6QHP - chains A and B; structure by X-ray diffraction, 1.80 A resolution.

Chain A:
Name: Fluoroacetate dehalogenase
Organism: Rhodopseudomonas palustris (strain ATCC BAA-98 / CGA009)
Notes: EC 3.8.1.3
UniProt: Q6NAM1 (DEHA_RHOPA); residue numbers follow UniProt; this construct covers 1-302
Amino-acid sequence (306 residues; each row starts with the number of its first residue; numbers below 1 keep their minus sign (Gly-1 is residue -1)):
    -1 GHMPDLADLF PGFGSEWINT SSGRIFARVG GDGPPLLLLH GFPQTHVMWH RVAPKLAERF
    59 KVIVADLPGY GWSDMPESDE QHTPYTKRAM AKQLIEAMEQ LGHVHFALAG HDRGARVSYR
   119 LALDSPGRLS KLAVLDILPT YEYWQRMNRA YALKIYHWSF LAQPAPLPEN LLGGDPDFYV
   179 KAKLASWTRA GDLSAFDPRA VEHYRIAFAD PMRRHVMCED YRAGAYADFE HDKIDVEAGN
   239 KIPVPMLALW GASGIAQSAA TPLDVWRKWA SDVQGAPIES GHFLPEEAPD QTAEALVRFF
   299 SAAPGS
Unresolved in the structure: -1 to 3, 301-304
Modified positions: Asp110 (aspartic acid-4-carboxymethyl ester; ASB)
Differences from the reference sequence: expression tag (-1 to 0, 303-304)
Ligand contacts: fluoroacetic acid (FAH): Phe40, Asp110, Arg111, Arg114, Asp134, Ile135, Tyr141, His155, Trp156, Trp185, Tyr219, Ile253, His280
Swiss-Prot annotation at these positions:
  - active site: His280 (Proton acceptor)
  - binding site (fluoroacetate): Arg111, Arg114, His155, Trp156, Tyr219
  - site: Asp134 (Important for enzyme activity)
  - mutagenesis: Phe40 (F40A: Reduced catalytic rate. Minor effect on substrate affinity), His155 (H155N: Reduced catalytic rate with fluoroacetate, but increased catalytic rate with chloroacetate. Minor effect on substrate affinity), Trp156 (W156H: Reduced catalytic rate. Reduced substrate affinity), Trp185 (W185F: Reduced catalytic rate. Minor effect on substrate affinity), Tyr219 (Y219F: Reduced catalytic rate. Minor effect on substrate affinity), His280 (H280N: Abolishes hydrolysis of covalent reaction intermediate)

Chain B:
Name: Fluoroacetate dehalogenase
Organism: Rhodopseudomonas palustris
Notes: EC 3.8.1.3
UniProt: Q6NAM1 (DEHA_RHOPA); numbering as in UniProt (aligned over 1-302)
Amino-acid sequence (306 residues; row label = number of the first residue in the row; numbers below 1 keep their minus sign (Gly-1 is residue -1)):
    -1 GHMPDLADLF PGFGSEWINT SSGRIFARVG GDGPPLLLLH GFPQTHVMWH RVAPKLAERF
    59 KVIVADLPGY GWSDMPESDE QHTPYTKRAM AKQLIEAMEQ LGHVHFALAG HDRGARVSYR
   119 LALDSPGRLS KLAVLDILPT YEYWQRMNRA YALKIYHWSF LAQPAPLPEN LLGGDPDFYV
   179 KAKLASWTRA GDLSAFDPRA VEHYRIAFAD PMRRHVMCED YRAGAYADFE HDKIDVEAGN
   239 KIPVPMLALW GASGIAQSAA TPLDVWRKWA SDVQGAPIES GHFLPEEAPD QTAEALVRFF
   299 SAAPGS
Unresolved in the structure: -1 to 1, 300-304
Differences from the reference sequence: expression tag (-1 to 0, 303-304)
Ligand contacts: fluoroacetic acid (FAH): Asp110, Arg111, Arg114, Asp134, Ile135, Tyr141, His155, Trp156, Tyr219, Ile253, His280
Swiss-Prot annotation at these positions:
  - active site: Asp110 (Nucleophile), His280 (Proton acceptor)
  - binding site (fluoroacetate): Arg111, Arg114, His155, Trp156, Tyr219
  - site: Asp134 (Important for enzyme activity)
  - mutagenesis: Phe40 (F40A: Reduced catalytic rate. Minor effect on substrate affinity), Asp110 (D110N: Loss of enzyme activity), His155 (H155N: Reduced catalytic rate with fluoroacetate, but increased catalytic rate with chloroacetate. Minor effect on substrate affinity), Trp156 (W156H: Reduced catalytic rate. Reduced substrate affinity), Trp185 (W185F: Reduced catalytic rate. Minor effect on substrate affinity), Tyr219 (Y219F: Reduced catalytic rate. Minor effect on substrate affinity), His280 (H280N: Abolishes hydrolysis of covalent reaction intermediate)

Chain A / chain B interface:
Pairs across the interface - 50 pairs, chain A then chain B:
  Trp142(A) - Arg147(B)
  Met145(A) - Met145(B)
  Met145(A) - Asn146(B)  hydrogen bond (backbone-backbone)
  Met145(A) - Ala150(B)  hydrophobic
  Asn146(A) - Met145(B)
  Arg147(A) - Trp142(B)
  Arg147(A) - Met145(B)
  Arg147(A) - Ala223(B)  hydrogen bond (side chain-backbone)
  Arg147(A) - Tyr224(B)
  Arg147(A) - Phe227(B)
  Ala150(A) - Met145(B)  hydrophobic
  Ala150(A) - Ser157(B)
  Leu151(A) - Trp142(B)  hydrophobic
  Leu151(A) - Ser157(B)
  Leu151(A) - Ala160(B)  hydrophobic
  Leu151(A) - Gln161(B)  hydrogen bond (backbone-side chain)
  Leu151(A) - Ala223(B)  hydrophobic
  Tyr154(A) - Ser157(B)
  Tyr154(A) - Phe158(B)  hydrophobic
  Tyr154(A) - Gln161(B)
  Tyr154(A) - Leu165(B)
  Ser157(A) - Ala150(B)  hydrogen bond (side chain-backbone)
  Ser157(A) - Leu151(B)
  Ser157(A) - Tyr154(B)
  Phe158(A) - Tyr154(B)  hydrophobic
  Phe158(A) - Phe158(B)  hydrophobic
  Phe158(A) - Leu169(B)  hydrophobic
  Ala160(A) - Leu151(B)  hydrophobic
  Gln161(A) - Leu151(B)  hydrogen bond (side chain-backbone)
  Gln161(A) - Tyr154(B)
  Pro164(A) - Phe176(B)  hydrophobic
  Leu165(A) - Tyr154(B)
  Leu165(A) - Phe176(B)  hydrophobic
  Leu165(A) - Lys181(B)
  Asn168(A) - Gly172(B)
  Asn168(A) - Asp173(B)
  Asn168(A) - Phe176(B)
  Leu169(A) - Leu169(B)
  Leu169(A) - Gly172(B)
  Leu169(A) - Tyr177(B)  hydrophobic
  Gly172(A) - Gly172(B)
  Phe176(A) - Leu165(B)  hydrophobic
  Phe176(A) - Asn168(B)
  Tyr177(A) - Leu169(B)  hydrophobic
  Ala180(A) - Leu165(B)  hydrophobic
  Ala223(A) - Arg147(B)  hydrogen bond (backbone-side chain)
  Ala223(A) - Leu151(B)  hydrophobic
  Tyr224(A) - Arg147(B)
  Tyr224(A) - Leu151(B)
  Phe227(A) - Arg147(B)
Other interface residues (no listed pair), chain A (24 interface residues in all): Trp156, Lys181
Other interface residues (no listed pair), chain B (27 interface residues in all): Trp156, Pro164, Leu170, Ala180, Glu228

Summary:
24 residues of chain A face 27 of chain B across their interface, with 6 hydrogen bonds. Among the polar pairs
are Arg147(A)-Ala223(B), Leu151(A)-Gln161(B) and Ser157(A)-Ala150(B). Bound to chain A: fluoroacetic acid.
Chain B binds fluoroacetic acid.
Here chain A is Fluoroacetate dehalogenase (Rhodopseudomonas palustris (strain ATCC BAA-98 / CGA009)) and
chain B is Fluoroacetate dehalogenase (Rhodopseudomonas palustris). Entry 6QHP (Time resolved structural
analysis of the full turnover of an enzyme - 2256 ms covalent intermediate ...) was determined by X-ray
diffraction together with 6QHZ from the same study.
